PDB entry 6X5A | electron microscopy, 4.36 A resolution (low resolution: residue-level contacts below are approximate; hydrogen-bond / salt-bridge calls are withheld) | chains E and I of the 11 polymer chains in the assembly

# Chain E
Molecule: Histone H3.2
Organism: Homo sapiens
Reference sequence: Q71DI3 (H32_HUMAN); residues 1-135 here correspond to UniProt positions 2-136 (UniProt number = residue number + 1)
Sequence (135 residues; row label = number of the first residue in the row):
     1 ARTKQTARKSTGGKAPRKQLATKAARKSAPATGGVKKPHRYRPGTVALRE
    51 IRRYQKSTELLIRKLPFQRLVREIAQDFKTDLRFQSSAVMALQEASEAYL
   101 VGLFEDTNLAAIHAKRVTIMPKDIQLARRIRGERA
Disordered / not traced: 1-36, 135
Construct notes: conflict Ala110 (Cys111 in Q71DI3)
Curated features (UniProtKB/Swiss-Prot):
  - modified residue: Arg2 (Asymmetric dimethylarginine), Thr3 (Phosphothreonine), Lys4 (Allysine), Gln5 (5-glutamyl dopamine), Thr6 (Phosphothreonine), Arg8 (Citrulline), Lys9 (N6,N6,N6-trimethyllysine), Ser10 (ADP-ribosylserine), Thr11 (Phosphothreonine), Lys14 (N6-(2-hydroxyisobutyryl)lysine), Arg17 (Asymmetric dimethylarginine), Lys18 (N6-(2-hydroxyisobutyryl)lysine), Lys23 (N6-(2-hydroxyisobutyryl)lysine), Arg26 (Citrulline), Lys27 (N6,N6,N6-trimethyllysine), Ser28 (ADP-ribosylserine), Lys36 (N6,N6,N6-trimethyllysine), Lys37 (N6-methyllysine), Tyr41 (Phosphotyrosine), Lys56 (N6,N6,N6-trimethyllysine) and 8 more in UniProt
  - lipidation: Lys18 (N6-decanoyllysine)

# Chain I
Molecule: natural (147-nt DNA)
Organism: Homo sapiens
Sequence (147 nucleotides; each row starts with the number of its first residue; numbering starts at 0):
     0 CTGGAGAATCCCGGTGCCGAGGCCGCTCAATTGGTCGTAGACAGCTCTAG
    50 CACCGCTTAAACGCACGTACGCGCTGTCCCCCGCGTTTTAACCGCCAAGG
   100 GGATTACTCCCTAGTCTCCAGGCACGTGTCAGATATATACATCCTGT
Disordered / not traced: 0, 146

# Interface between chain E and chain I
Contacting residue pairs (30; chain E residue first):
  His39(E) with DG5(I); DA6(I); DC83(I)
  Arg40(E) with DG82(I); DC83(I)
  Tyr41(E) with DA6(I); DA7(I); DG82(I); DC83(I)
  Arg42(E) with DG82(I)
  Pro43(E) with DC81(I); DG82(I)
  Gly44(E) with DC81(I); DG82(I)
  Thr45(E) with DG82(I)
  Val46(E) with DG82(I); DC83(I)
  Ala47(E) with DG82(I)
  Arg49(E) with DA7(I); DT8(I)
  Lys56(E) with DC9(I)
  Arg63(E) with DA90(I); DC91(I)
  Lys64(E) with DC91(I); DC92(I)
  Leu65(E) with DA90(I); DC91(I)
  Pro66(E) with DA90(I)
  Arg69(E) with DA90(I)
  Arg83(E) with DG100(I)
Other interface residues (no listed pair), chain E (19 interface residues in all): Pro38, Asp81
Other interface residues (no listed pair), chain I (14 interface residues in all): DG84, DG99

# Summary
The interface between chain E and chain I involves 19 residues on one side and 14 on the other.
Here chain E is Histone H3.2 and chain I is natural (147-nt DNA), both from Homo sapiens. Entry 6X5A (The
mouse cGAS catalytic domain binding to human nucleosome that purified from HEK293T cells) was determined by
electron microscopy, deposited together with 6X59 and 6XJD.
